3N2U - chain A; structure by X-ray diffraction, 1.81 A resolution.

== Chain A ==
Name: Macrophage metalloelastase
Organism: Homo sapiens
Notes: EC 3.4.24.65; fragment: catalytic domain
Reference sequence: P39900 (MMP12_HUMAN); residue numbers follow UniProt; this construct covers 106-263
Amino-acid sequence (158 residues; numbered 106 to 263; the number before each row is that of its first residue):
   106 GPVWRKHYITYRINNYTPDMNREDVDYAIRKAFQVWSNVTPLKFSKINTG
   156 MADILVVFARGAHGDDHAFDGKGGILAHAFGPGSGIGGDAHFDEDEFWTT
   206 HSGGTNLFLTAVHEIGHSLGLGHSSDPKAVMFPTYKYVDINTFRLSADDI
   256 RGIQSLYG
Sequence notes: engineered mutation Asp171 (Phe in P39900)
Curated features (UniProtKB/Swiss-Prot):
  - active site: Glu219
  - binding site (Ca(2+)): Asp124, Asp158, Asp175, Gly176, Gly178, Ile180, Gly190, Gly192, Asp194, Asp198, Glu199, Glu201
  - binding site (Zn(2+)): His168, Asp170, His183, His196, His218, His222, His228
Metal / ion sites: Ca2+ site 1: Asp124, Glu199, Glu201; Ca2+ site 2: Asp158, Gly190, Gly192, Asp194; Zn2+ site 1: His168, Asp170, His183, His196; Ca2+ site 3: Asp175, Gly176, Gly178, Ile180, Asp198, Glu201; Zn2+ site 2: His218, His222, His228 (together with N-hydroxy-2-)
Ligand contacts: N-hydroxy-2- (D3X; N-hydroxy-2-{[(4-methoxyphenyl)sulfonyl](2-{[(2R,3R,4S,5S,6R)-3,4,5-trihydroxy-6-(hydroxymethyl)tetrahydro-2H-pyran-2-yl]oxy}ethyl)amino}acetamide): Gly179, Ile180, Leu181, Ala182, His183, Leu214, Thr215, His218, Glu219, His222, His228, Val235, Phe237, Pro238, Thr239, Tyr240

== In short ==
Ligands of chain A: N-hydroxy-2-. His218, His222 and His228 coordinate Zn2+ site 2. Asp158, Gly190, Gly192 and
Asp194 form the Ca2+ site 2. Curated annotation (UniProt) lists active-site residue Glu219, 12 Ca2+-binding
residues and 7 Zn2+-binding residues.
Chain A is Macrophage metalloelastase (Homo sapiens); the structure, Crystal structure of the catalytic domain
of human MMP12 complexed with the inhibitor
N-hydroxy-2-(4-methoxy-N(2-(3,4,5-trihydroxy-6-(hydroxymethyl)tetrahydro-2H-pyran-2-yloxy)ethyl)phenylsulfonamido)acetamide,
was determined by X-ray diffraction.
